PDB entry 7YCC | X-ray diffraction, 1.79 A resolution | chain A

[Chain A]
Molecule: Isoform 2B of GTPase KRas
From: Homo sapiens
Notes: EC 3.6.5.2
UniProtKB: P01116-2 (RASK_HUMAN); residues 1-169 here = UniProt positions 1-169
Sequence (170 residues; row label = number of the first residue in the row; numbering starts at 0):
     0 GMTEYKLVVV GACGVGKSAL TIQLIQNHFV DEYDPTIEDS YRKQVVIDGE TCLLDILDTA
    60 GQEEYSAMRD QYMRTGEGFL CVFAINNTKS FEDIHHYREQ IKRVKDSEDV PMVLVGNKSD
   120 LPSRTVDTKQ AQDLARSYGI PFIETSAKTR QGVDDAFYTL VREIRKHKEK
Disordered / not traced: 0, 63-66
Differences from the reference sequence: expression tag (0); engineered mutation Cys-12 (Gly in P01116-2), Ser-118 (Cys in P01116-2)
Ion coordination: Mg2+: Ser-17 (together with GDP)
Residues lining bound ligands:
  - GDP (guanosine-5'-diphosphate): Ala-11, Cys-12, Gly-13, Val-14, Gly-15, Lys-16, Ser-17, Ala-18, Phe-28, Val-29, Asp-30, Glu-31, Tyr-32, Asn-116, Lys-117, Asp-119, Leu-120, Ser-145, Ala-146, Lys-147
  - IQC (1-[7-[6-chloranyl-8-fluoranyl-7-(5-methyl-1H-indazol-4-yl)-2-[(1-methylpiperidin-4-yl)amino]quinazolin-4-yl]-2,7-diazaspiro[3.5]nonan-2-yl]propan-1-one): Val-9, Gly-10, Cys-12, Lys-16, Pro-34, Thr-58, Ala-59, Gly-60, Gln-61, Glu-62, Arg-68, Asp-69, Met-72, Asp-92, His-95, Tyr-96, Gln-99, Ile-100, Arg-102, Val-103

[Summary]
Ligands of chain A: GDP and compound IQC.
Chain A is Isoform 2B of GTPase KRas (Homo sapiens); the structure, KRas G12C in complex with Compound 5c, was
determined by X-ray diffraction together with 7YCE from the same study.
